Entry 6VK6 (X-ray diffraction, 1.52 A resolution); this record covers chains B and C of the 3 polymer chains in the assembly.

[Chain B]
Protein: Methane monooxygenase
Organism: Methylosinus trichosporium OB3b
UniProt: A0A2D2D5X7 (A0A2D2D5X7_METTR); numbering as in UniProt (aligned over 1-395)
Amino-acid sequence (395 residues; row label = number of the first residue in the row):
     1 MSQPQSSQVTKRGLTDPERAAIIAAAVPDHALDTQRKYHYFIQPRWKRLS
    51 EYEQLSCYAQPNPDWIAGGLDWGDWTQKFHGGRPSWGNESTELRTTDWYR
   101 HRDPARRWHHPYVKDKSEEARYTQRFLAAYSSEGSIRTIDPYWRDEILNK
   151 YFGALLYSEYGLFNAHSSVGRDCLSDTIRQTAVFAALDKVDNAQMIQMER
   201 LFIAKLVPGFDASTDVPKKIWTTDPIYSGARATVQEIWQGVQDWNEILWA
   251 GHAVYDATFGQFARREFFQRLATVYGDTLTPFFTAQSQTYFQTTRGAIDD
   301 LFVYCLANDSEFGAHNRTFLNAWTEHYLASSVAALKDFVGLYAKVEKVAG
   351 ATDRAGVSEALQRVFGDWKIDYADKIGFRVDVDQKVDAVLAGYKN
Not modelled in the structure: 1-8

[Chain C]
Protein: Methane monooxygenase
Organism: Methylosinus trichosporium OB3b
UniProt: A0A2D2D0T0 (A0A2D2D0T0_METTR); residues 1-169 here = UniProt positions 1-169
Amino-acid sequence (169 residues; row label = number of the first residue in the row):
     1 MAKREPIHDNSIRTEWEAKIAKLTSVDQATKFIQDFRLAYTSPFRKSYDI
    51 DVDYQYIERKIEEKLSVLKTEKLPVADLITKATTGEDAAAVEATWIAKIK
   101 AAKSKYEAERIHIEFRQLYKPPVLPVNVFLRTDAALGTVLMEIRNTDYYG
   151 TPLEGLRKERGVKVLHLQA
Not modelled in the structure: 1

[Chain B / chain C interface]
Pairs across the interface (49):
  D64(B) - H8(C)  salt bridge
  D64(B) - R13(C)  salt bridge
  D64(B) - R59(C)  hydrogen bond (backbone-side chain)
  W65(B) - Q55(C)  hydrogen bond
  W65(B) - Y56(C)
  W65(B) - R59(C)
  A67(B) - R59(C)
  D71(B) - H8(C)
  W72(B) - I7(C)  hydrophobic
  G73(B) - Q55(C)
  D74(B) - Q55(C)  hydrogen bond
  H80(B) - H112(C)
  H80(B) - M141(C)
  H80(B) - R144(C)  hydrogen bond
  G81(B) - H112(C)
  G81(B) - I113(C)
  G81(B) - R116(C)
  G81(B) - L140(C)
  G82(B) - R116(C)
  R83(B) - R116(C)
  R83(B) - L130(C)  hydrogen bond (side chain-backbone)
  R83(B) - D133(C)  salt bridge
  R83(B) - A134(C)
  P84(B) - R116(C)
  N88(B) - E62(C)
  E89(B) - R116(C)  salt bridge
  E89(B) - K120(C)
  E89(B) - P121(C)
  E89(B) - V126(C)
  E89(B) - F129(C)
  E89(B) - L130(C)
  S90(B) - V126(C)
  T91(B) - V126(C)
  E92(B) - P125(C)
  E92(B) - V126(C)  hydrogen bond (side chain-backbone)
  R94(B) - E62(C)  salt bridge
  V241(B) - N127(C)
  Q242(B) - N127(C)  hydrogen bond (backbone-side chain)
  Q242(B) - L130(C)
  D243(B) - N127(C)  hydrogen bond (backbone-side chain)
  E246(B) - N127(C)  hydrogen bond
  F312(B) - E63(C)
  F312(B) - V67(C)  hydrophobic
  H315(B) - S66(C)  hydrogen bond
  H315(B) - V67(C)
  H315(B) - T70(C)
  T318(B) - L78(C)
  F319(B) - T70(C)
  A322(B) - V75(C)  hydrophobic
Also at the interface, not in a pair above, chain B (31 interface residues in all): I66, L70, T96, E311
Also at the interface, not in a pair above, chain C (32 interface residues in all): Y54, K69, P122, N145

[Overview]
Chain B and chain C form an interface of 31 and 32 residues respectively; the contacts include 10 hydrogen
bonds and 5 salt bridges. Polar contacts include D64(B)-H8(C), D64(B)-R13(C) and R83(B)-D133(C).
Chain B is Methane monooxygenase and chain C is Methane monooxygenase, both from Methylosinus trichosporium
OB3b; the structure, Crystal Structure of Methylosinus trichosporium OB3b Soluble Methane Monooxygenase
Hydroxylase, was determined by X-ray diffraction (same publication as 6VK4, 6VK5, 6VK7 and 6VK8).
